5L8X - chain A; structure by X-ray diffraction, 1.85 A resolution.

# Chain A
Protein: Tetrahydromethanopterin S-methyltransferase subunit A
Organism: Methanocaldococcus jannaschii (strain ATCC 43067 / DSM 2661 / JAL-1 / JCM 10045 / NBRC 100440)
Notes: EC 2.1.1.86
Reference sequence: Q58261 (MTRA_METJA); numbering as in UniProt (aligned over 1-170)
Chain sequence (172 residues; row label = number of the first residue in the row; numbers below 1 keep their minus sign (Ser-1 is residue -1)):
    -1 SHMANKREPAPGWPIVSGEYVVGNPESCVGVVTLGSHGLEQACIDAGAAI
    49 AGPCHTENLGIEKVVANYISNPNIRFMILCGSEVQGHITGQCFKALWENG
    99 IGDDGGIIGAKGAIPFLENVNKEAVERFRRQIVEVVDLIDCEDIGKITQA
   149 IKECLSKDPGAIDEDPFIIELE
Differences from the reference sequence: expression tag (-1 to 0)
UniProt features mapped onto this chain:
  - binding site (5-hydroxybenzimidazolylcob(I)amide): His85
Small-molecule neighbours: (2S)-2-hydroxybutanedioic acid (LMR): Gly16, Glu17, Pro51, Cys52, His53, Thr54, Leu57, Gly58, Lys61

# In short
Chain A binds (2S)-2-hydroxybutanedioic acid. Curated annotation (UniProt) lists residue binding
5-hydroxybenzimidazolylcob(I)amide His85.
Chain A is Tetrahydromethanopterin S-methyltransferase subunit A (Methanocaldococcus jannaschii (strain ATCC
43067 / DSM 2661 / JAL-1 / JCM 10045 / NBRC 100440)); the structure, X-ray structure of apo methanocaldococcus
jannaschii methyltransferase subunit A at 1.85 angstrom, was determined by X-ray diffraction together with
5LAA from the same study.
